PDB entry 8VVH | electron microscopy, 3.95 A resolution | chains H and L of the 4 polymer chains in the assembly

Chain H:
Molecule: 003-102 Heavy
Organism: Homo sapiens
Sequence (115 residues; numbered 2 to 116; the number before each row is that of its first residue):
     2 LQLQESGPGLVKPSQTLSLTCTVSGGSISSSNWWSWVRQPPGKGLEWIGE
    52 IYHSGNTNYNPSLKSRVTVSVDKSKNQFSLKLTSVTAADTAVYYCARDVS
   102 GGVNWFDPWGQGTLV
Disulfide bonds: Cys-22/Cys-96

Chain L:
Molecule: 003-102 Light
Organism: Homo sapiens
Sequence (108 residues; row label = number of the first residue in the row):
     1 NFMLTQPHSVSESPGKTVTISCTRSSGSIASNYVQWYQQRPGSAPTTVIY
    51 EDNQRPSGVPDRFSGSIDSSSNSASLTISGLKTEDEADYYCQSYDSSTVV
   101 FGGGTKLT
Disulfide bonds: Cys-22/Cys-91

Interface between chain H and chain L:
Contacting residue pairs (21):
  Leu-46(H) / Tyr-90(L)  hydrophobic
  Leu-46(H) / Phe-101(L)  hydrophobic
  Trp-48(H) / Thr-98(L)
  Trp-48(H) / Val-99(L)
  Asn-61(H) / Thr-98(L)
  Pro-62(H) / Thr-98(L)
  Tyr-95(H) / Pro-45(L)
  Val-104(H) / Tyr-33(L)
  Val-104(H) / Glu-51(L)
  Val-104(H) / Tyr-94(L)
  Asn-105(H) / Gln-35(L)  hydrogen bond (backbone-side chain)
  Asn-105(H) / Val-99(L)
  Trp-106(H) / Tyr-37(L)
  Trp-106(H) / Thr-47(L)  hydrogen bond
  Trp-106(H) / Tyr-50(L)  hydrophobic
  Phe-107(H) / Tyr-37(L)  hydrogen bond (backbone-side chain)
  Asp-108(H) / Thr-47(L)
  Trp-110(H) / Tyr-37(L)  hydrophobic
  Trp-110(H) / Pro-45(L)
  Trp-110(H) / Phe-101(L)  hydrophobic
  Gly-111(H) / Ala-44(L)
Also at the interface, not in a pair above, chain H (15 interface residues in all): Lys-44, Gly-45, Tyr-60
Also at the interface, not in a pair above, chain L (15 interface residues in all): Pro-56, Gly-103

Summary:
The chain H/chain L interface involves 15 residues from each chain; the contacts include 3 hydrogen bonds.
Polar contacts include Asn-105(H)/Gln-35(L), Trp-106(H)/Thr-47(L) and Phe-107(H)/Tyr-37(L).
Chain H is 003-102 Heavy and chain L is 003-102 Light, both from Homo sapiens; the structure, rat GluN1a-2B
Fab 003-102 local refinement, was determined by electron microscopy, deposited together with 8VUH, 8VUJ, 8VUL,
8VUN, 8VUQ, 8VUR, 8VUT and 8VUY.
